7C79 - chains A and F of the 12 polymer chains in the assembly; structure by electron microscopy, 2.50 A resolution.

# Chain A
Molecule: Ribonuclease MRP RNA subunit NME1
Source organism: Saccharomyces cerevisiae S288C
Sequence (340 nucleotides; each row starts with the number of its first residue):
     1 AAUCCAUGACCAAAGAAUCGUCACAAAUCGAAGCUUACAAAAUGGAGUAA
    51 AAUUUUGUUUACUCAGUAAUAUGCUUUGGGUUGAAAGUCUCCCACCAAUU
   101 CGUAUGCGGAAAACGUAAUGAGAUUUAAAAAUUUUAAAUUGUUUAAAUCA
   151 ACUCAUUAAGGAGGAUGCCCUUGGGUAUUCUGCUUCUUGACCUGGUACCU
   201 CUAUUGCAGGGUACUGGUGUUUUCUUCGGUACUGGAUUCCGUUUGUAUGG
   251 AAUCUAAACCAUAGUUAUGACGAUUGCUCUUUCCCGUGCUGGAUCGAGUA
   301 ACCCAAUGGAGCUUACUAUUCUUGGUCCAUGGAUUCACCC
Disordered / not traced: 133-136, 336-340
Metal / ion sites: Mg2+: A86, A306

# Chain F
Molecule: Ribonucleases P/MRP protein subunit POP6
Source organism: Saccharomyces cerevisiae (strain ATCC 204508 / S288c)
Notes: EC 3.1.26.5
UniProt: P53218 (POP6_YEAST); residue numbers follow UniProt; this construct covers 1-158
Sequence (158 residues; each row starts with the number of its first residue):
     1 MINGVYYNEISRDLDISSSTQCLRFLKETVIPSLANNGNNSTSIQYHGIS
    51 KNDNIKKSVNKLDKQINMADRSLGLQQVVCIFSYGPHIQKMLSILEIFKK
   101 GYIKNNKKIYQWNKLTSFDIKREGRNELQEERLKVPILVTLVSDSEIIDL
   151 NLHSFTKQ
Disordered / not traced: 1

# Interface between chain A and chain F
Residue-residue contacts - 21 pairs, chain A then chain F:
  A25(A) / Arg-132(F)  hydrogen bond to the base
  A41(A) / Gln-89(F)  hydrogen bond to the sugar
  A42(A) / Glu-96(F)  base contact
  G44(A) / Ile-55(F)  sugar contact
  G44(A) / Lys-56(F)  sugar contact
  G44(A) / Val-59(F)  base contact
  G44(A) / Ile-97(F)  base contact
  G44(A) / Lys-100(F)  salt bridge to the phosphate
  G45(A) / Lys-51(F)  base contact
  G45(A) / Lys-90(F)  hydrogen bond to the base
  G47(A) / Asn-52(F)  base contact
  U58(A) / Lys-57(F)  phosphate contact
  U58(A) / Asn-60(F)  phosphate contact
  U59(A) / Lys-61(F)  salt bridge to the phosphate
  A61(A) / Thr-20(F)  hydrogen bond to the phosphate
  C62(A) / Asn-52(F)  hydrogen bond to the base
  U63(A) / Asn-52(F)  hydrogen bond to the base
  C64(A) / Asn-52(F)  base contact
  A71(A) / Arg-125(F)  salt bridge to the phosphate
  A71(A) / Lys-134(F)  base contact
  G73(A) / Arg-125(F)  hydrogen bond to the sugar
Other interface residues (no listed pair), chain A (15 interface residues in all): U70
Other interface residues (no listed pair), chain F (22 interface residues in all): Ser-19, Ser-93, Gly-101, Glu-131, Leu-133

# Overview
Chain A and chain F form an interface of 15 and 22 residues respectively; the contacts include 7 hydrogen
bonds and 3 salt bridges. Polar pairs include A25(A)/Arg-132(F), G45(A)/Lys-90(F) and C62(A)/Asn-52(F). A86(A)
and A306(A) coordinate Mg2+.
Chain A is Ribonuclease MRP RNA subunit NME1 (Saccharomyces cerevisiae S288C) and chain F is Ribonucleases
P/MRP protein subunit POP6 (Saccharomyces cerevisiae (strain ATCC 204508 / S288c)); the structure, Cryo-EM
structure of yeast Ribonuclease MRP, was determined by electron microscopy, deposited together with 7C7A.
